PDB entry 9BYN | electron microscopy, 3.36 A resolution | chains A and B of the 5 polymer chains in the assembly

[Chain A (and B)]
Molecule: Transthyretin
Source organism: Homo sapiens
Notes: chain B of this document is another copy of the same molecule, construct and numbering; everything in this record applies to it too
Reference sequence: P02766 (TTHY_HUMAN); residues 1-127 here correspond to UniProt positions 21-147 (UniProt number = residue number + 20)
Amino-acid sequence (127 residues; numbered 1 to 127; the number before each row is that of its first residue):
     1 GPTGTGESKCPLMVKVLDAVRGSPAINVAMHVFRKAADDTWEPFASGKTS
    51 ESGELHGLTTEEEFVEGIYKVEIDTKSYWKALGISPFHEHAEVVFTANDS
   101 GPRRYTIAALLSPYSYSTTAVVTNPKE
Disordered / not traced: 1-11, 36-56, 124-127
Differences from the reference sequence: variant Met-30 (Val50 in P02766)
Curated features (UniProtKB/Swiss-Prot):
  - binding site (L-thyroxine): Lys-15, Glu-54, Ser-117
  - modified residue: Cys-10 (Sulfocysteine), Glu-42 (4-carboxyglutamate), Ser-52 (Phosphoserine)
  - glycosylation: Asn-98 (N-linked (GlcNAc...) asparagine)
What the authors report for this chain:
  - contacts within the chain: Trp-79/Phe-95
  - conformationally variable residues: Ala-81 to His-90
  - contacts within the chain: Leu-58/Ile-84 (proposed by the authors, not directly observed)

[Chain A / chain B interface]
Residue-residue contacts (205):
  Leu-12(A) with Leu-12(B)
  Met-13(A) with Leu-12(B), hydrogen bond (backbone-backbone); Met-13(B); Val-14(B), hydrogen bond (backbone-backbone)
  Val-14(A) with Val-14(B); Met-30(B), hydrophobic
  Lys-15(A) with Val-14(B), hydrogen bond (backbone-backbone); Lys-15(B); Val-16(B), hydrogen bond (backbone-backbone)
  Val-16(A) with Val-16(B)
  Leu-17(A) with Val-16(B), hydrogen bond (backbone-backbone); Leu-17(B), hydrogen bond (backbone-backbone)
  Asp-18(A) with Leu-17(B); Asp-18(B), hydrogen bond (backbone-backbone)
  Ala-19(A) with Asp-18(B), hydrogen bond (backbone-backbone); Ala-19(B); Val-20(B), hydrogen bond (backbone-backbone)
  Val-20(A) with Val-20(B)
  Arg-21(A) with Val-20(B), hydrogen bond (backbone-backbone); Arg-21(B); Gly-22(B), hydrogen bond (backbone-backbone)
  Gly-22(A) with Ser-23(B)
  Ser-23(A) with Ser-23(B)
  Pro-24(A) with Ser-23(B); Pro-24(B)
  Ala-25(A) with Pro-24(B), hydrogen bond (backbone-backbone); Ala-25(B); Ile-26(B), hydrogen bond (backbone-backbone)
  Ile-26(A) with Ile-26(B)
  Asn-27(A) with Ile-26(B), hydrogen bond (backbone-backbone); Asn-27(B), hydrogen bond; Val-28(B), hydrogen bond (backbone-backbone); Tyr-69(B), hydrogen bond (backbone-side chain)
  Val-28(A) with Val-28(B)
  Ala-29(A) with Val-28(B), hydrogen bond (backbone-backbone); Ala-29(B); Met-30(B), hydrogen bond (backbone-backbone)
  Met-30(A) with Met-30(B)
  His-31(A) with Met-30(B), hydrogen bond (backbone-backbone); His-31(B); Val-32(B), hydrogen bond (backbone-backbone); Val-65(B)
  Val-32(A) with Val-32(B)
  Phe-33(A) with Val-32(B), hydrogen bond (backbone-backbone); Arg-34(B); Glu-63(B)
  Arg-34(A) with Arg-34(B)
  Lys-35(A) with Arg-34(B); Glu-63(B), salt bridge
  Gly-57(A) with Gly-57(B); Leu-58(B)
  Leu-58(A) with Leu-58(B), hydrogen bond (backbone-backbone); Thr-59(B), hydrogen bond (backbone-backbone); Gly-83(B)
  Thr-59(A) with Thr-59(B)
  Thr-60(A) with Thr-59(B), hydrogen bond (backbone-backbone); Thr-60(B); Glu-61(B), hydrogen bond (backbone-backbone)
  Glu-61(A) with Glu-61(B); Phe-64(B)
  Glu-62(A) with Glu-61(B), hydrogen bond (backbone-backbone); Glu-62(B); Glu-63(B), hydrogen bond (backbone-backbone)
  Glu-63(A) with Glu-63(B), hydrogen bond (backbone-backbone); Phe-64(B)
  Phe-64(A) with Phe-64(B)
  Val-65(A) with Phe-64(B), hydrogen bond (backbone-backbone); Val-65(B); Glu-66(B), hydrogen bond (backbone-backbone)
  Glu-66(A) with Glu-66(B)
  Gly-67(A) with Glu-66(B), hydrogen bond (backbone-backbone); Gly-67(B)
  Ile-68(A) with Gly-67(B), hydrogen bond (backbone-backbone); Ile-68(B); Tyr-69(B), hydrogen bond (backbone-backbone)
  Tyr-69(A) with Tyr-69(B); Lys-70(B)
  Lys-70(A) with Lys-70(B)
  Val-71(A) with Lys-70(B), hydrogen bond (backbone-backbone); Val-71(B); Glu-72(B), hydrogen bond (backbone-backbone)
  Glu-72(A) with Glu-72(B)
  Ile-73(A) with Glu-72(B), hydrogen bond (backbone-backbone); Ile-73(B); Asp-74(B), hydrogen bond (backbone-backbone)
  Asp-74(A) with Asp-74(B); Thr-75(B); Tyr-105(B), hydrogen bond
  Thr-75(A) with Thr-75(B)
  Lys-76(A) with Asp-74(B), salt bridge; Thr-75(B), hydrogen bond (backbone-backbone); Lys-76(B); Ser-77(B)
  Ser-77(A) with Ser-77(B)
  Tyr-78(A) with Ser-77(B), hydrogen bond (backbone-backbone); Tyr-78(B), hydrophobic; Trp-79(B), hydrogen bond (backbone-backbone)
  Trp-79(A) with Trp-79(B); Lys-80(B), hydrogen bond (backbone-backbone); Leu-82(B)
  Lys-80(A) with Lys-80(B)
  Ala-81(A) with Lys-80(B), hydrogen bond (backbone-backbone); Ala-81(B), hydrogen bond (backbone-backbone)
  Leu-82(A) with Ala-81(B); Leu-82(B), hydrogen bond (backbone-backbone)
  Gly-83(A) with Leu-82(B), hydrogen bond (backbone-backbone); Gly-83(B); Ile-84(B)
  Ile-84(A) with Ile-84(B)
  Ser-85(A) with Ile-84(B), hydrogen bond (backbone-backbone); Ser-85(B)
  Pro-86(A) with Leu-82(B); Ser-85(B); Pro-86(B); Phe-87(B), hydrogen bond (backbone-backbone)
  Phe-87(A) with Phe-87(B), hydrogen bond (backbone-backbone); His-88(B)
  His-88(A) with Ser-85(B), hydrogen bond; His-88(B), hydrogen bond (backbone-backbone); Glu-89(B), hydrogen bond (backbone-backbone)
  Glu-89(A) with Glu-89(B)
  His-90(A) with Glu-89(B), hydrogen bond (backbone-backbone); His-90(B)
  Ala-91(A) with His-90(B); Ala-91(B); Glu-92(B), hydrogen bond (backbone-backbone)
  Glu-92(A) with Glu-92(B)
  Val-93(A) with Glu-92(B), hydrogen bond (backbone-backbone); Val-93(B); Val-94(B), hydrogen bond (backbone-backbone)
  Val-94(A) with Val-94(B)
  Phe-95(A) with Trp-79(B); Val-94(B), hydrogen bond (backbone-backbone); Phe-95(B), hydrophobic; Thr-96(B), hydrogen bond (backbone-backbone)
  Thr-96(A) with Thr-96(B)
  Ala-97(A) with Tyr-78(B), hydrophobic; Thr-96(B), hydrogen bond (backbone-backbone); Ala-97(B); Asn-98(B), hydrogen bond (backbone-backbone)
  Asn-98(A) with Asn-98(B), hydrogen bond
  Asp-99(A) with Asn-98(B), hydrogen bond (backbone-backbone); Asp-99(B); Ser-100(B), hydrogen bond (backbone-backbone); Arg-103(B), salt bridge
  Ser-100(A) with Ser-100(B); Gly-101(B)
  Gly-101(A) with Gly-101(B); Pro-102(B); Arg-103(B)
  Pro-102(A) with Pro-102(B)
  Arg-103(A) with Pro-102(B), hydrogen bond (backbone-backbone); Arg-103(B); Arg-104(B), hydrogen bond (backbone-backbone)
  Arg-104(A) with Arg-104(B)
  Tyr-105(A) with Arg-104(B), hydrogen bond (backbone-backbone); Tyr-105(B), hydrophobic; Thr-106(B), hydrogen bond (backbone-backbone)
  Thr-106(A) with Thr-106(B)
  Ile-107(A) with Thr-106(B), hydrogen bond (backbone-backbone); Ile-107(B); Ala-108(B), hydrogen bond (backbone-backbone)
  Ala-108(A) with Ala-108(B)
  Ala-109(A) with Ala-108(B), hydrogen bond (backbone-backbone); Ala-109(B); Tyr-114(B)
  Leu-110(A) with Ala-109(B), hydrogen bond (backbone-backbone); Leu-110(B); Leu-111(B), hydrogen bond (backbone-backbone)
  Leu-111(A) with Asn-27(B), hydrogen bond (backbone-side chain); Tyr-69(B), hydrophobic; Val-71(B), hydrophobic; Leu-111(B)
  Ser-112(A) with Ala-109(B); Ser-112(B), hydrogen bond (side chain-backbone); Pro-113(B); Tyr-114(B)
  Pro-113(A) with Ala-25(B); Ile-26(B); Asn-27(B); Pro-113(B); Tyr-114(B), hydrogen bond (backbone-backbone)
  Tyr-114(A) with Tyr-114(B)
  Ser-115(A) with Ser-23(B), hydrogen bond (side chain-backbone); Tyr-114(B), hydrogen bond (backbone-backbone); Ser-115(B); Tyr-116(B), hydrogen bond (backbone-backbone)
  Tyr-116(A) with Ser-23(B); Tyr-116(B)
  Ser-117(A) with Tyr-114(B); Ser-115(B); Tyr-116(B), hydrogen bond (side chain-backbone); Ser-117(B), hydrogen bond (side chain-backbone)
  Thr-118(A) with Ser-117(B), hydrogen bond (backbone-backbone); Thr-118(B); Thr-119(B), hydrogen bond (backbone-backbone)
  Thr-119(A) with Tyr-114(B), hydrogen bond; Thr-119(B)
  Ala-120(A) with Thr-119(B), hydrogen bond (backbone-backbone); Ala-120(B); Val-121(B), hydrogen bond (backbone-backbone)
  Val-121(A) with Val-121(B)
  Val-122(A) with Val-121(B), hydrogen bond (backbone-backbone); Val-122(B); Thr-123(B), hydrogen bond (backbone-backbone)
Also at the interface, not in a pair above, chain B (91 interface residues in all): Phe-33, Lys-35

[Overview]
Chain A and chain B form an interface of 90 and 91 residues respectively, with 88 hydrogen bonds and 3 salt
bridges. Polar contacts include Lys-35(A)/Glu-63(B), Lys-76(A)/Asp-74(B) and Asp-99(A)/Arg-103(B). Curated
annotation (UniProt) lists 3 L-thyroxine-binding residues on chain A. The paper reports conformational
variability at Ala-81(A); contacts within the chain involving Trp-79(A), Phe-95(A) and Leu-58(A) among others.
Both chains are Transthyretin (Homo sapiens). Entry 9BYN (Cryo-EM structure of amyloid fibril extracted from
nerve of a variant ATTR V30M amyloidosis patient) was determined by electron microscopy together with 9BZS
from the same study.
